Entry 3BVD (X-ray diffraction, 3.37 A resolution); this record covers chains B and C of the 3 polymer chains in the assembly.

# Chain B
Molecule: Cytochrome c oxidase subunit 2
Organism: Thermus thermophilus
Notes: EC 1.9.3.1
UniProt: Q5SJ80 (COX2_THET8); residue numbers follow UniProt; this construct covers 1-168
Sequence (168 residues; row label = number of the first residue in the row):
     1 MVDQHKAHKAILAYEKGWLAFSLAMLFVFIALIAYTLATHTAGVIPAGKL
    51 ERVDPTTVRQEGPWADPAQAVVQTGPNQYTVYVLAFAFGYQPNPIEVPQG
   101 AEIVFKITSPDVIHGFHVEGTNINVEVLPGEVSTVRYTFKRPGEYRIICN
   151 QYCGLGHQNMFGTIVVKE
Unresolved in the structure: 1-2
Construct notes: engineered mutation Gln4 (Glu in Q5SJ80)
Curated features (UniProtKB/Swiss-Prot):
  - binding site (Cu cation): His114, Cys149, Cys153, His157
Metal / ion sites: dinuclear copper ion: His114, Gln151, His157

# Chain C
Molecule: Cytochrome c oxidase polypeptide 2A
Organism: Thermus thermophilus
Notes: EC 1.9.3.1
UniProt: P82543 (COXA_THET8); residue numbers follow UniProt; this construct covers 1-34
Sequence (34 residues; each row starts with the number of its first residue):
     1 MEEKPKGALAVILVLTLTILVFWLGVYAVFFARG
Unresolved in the structure: 1
Curated features (UniProtKB/Swiss-Prot):
  - modified residue: Met1 (N-formylmethionine)

# Interface between chain B and chain C
Contacting residue pairs (28; chain B residue first):
  Asp3(B) with Glu2(C), hydrogen bond (side chain-backbone)
  Gln4(B) with Glu2(C)
  Ala7(B) with Glu2(C)
  Tyr14(B) with Lys4(C); Leu9(C), hydrophobic
  Trp18(B) with Ile12(C), hydrophobic; Thr16(C)
  Phe21(B) with Thr16(C)
  Phe29(B) with Trp23(C), hydrophobic
  Leu32(B) with Trp23(C), hydrophobic; Tyr27(C), hydrogen bond (backbone-side chain)
  Ile33(B) with Trp23(C), hydrophobic
  Tyr35(B) with Tyr27(C); Phe31(C), hydrophobic
  Thr36(B) with Tyr27(C); Phe30(C); Phe31(C)
  His40(B) with Gly34(C)
  Thr41(B) with Phe30(C); Gly34(C)
  Gly120(B) with Arg33(C)
  Thr121(B) with Arg33(C)
  Asn122(B) with Phe30(C); Arg33(C); Gly34(C)
  Tyr137(B) with Arg33(C), hydrogen bond (side chain-backbone); Gly34(C)
  Lys140(B) with Gly34(C), hydrogen bond (side chain-backbone)
Interface residues without a listed pair, chain B (20 interface residues in all): Lys6, Met25
Interface residues without a listed pair, chain C (15 interface residues in all): Pro5, Leu15, Ile19, Leu20

# In short
20 residues of chain B and 15 residues of chain C are in contact; the contacts include 4 hydrogen bonds. Polar
contacts include Asp3(B)-Glu2(C), Leu32(B)-Tyr27(C) and Tyr137(B)-Arg33(C). UniProt lists 4 Cu cation-binding
residues on chain B.
Here chain B is Cytochrome c oxidase subunit 2 and chain C is Cytochrome c oxidase polypeptide 2A, both from
Thermus thermophilus. Entry 3BVD (Structure of Surface-engineered Cytochrome ba3 Oxidase from Thermus
thermophilus under Xenon Pressure, 100psi 5min) was determined by X-ray diffraction.
